7LCS - chain A; structure by X-ray diffraction, 1.85 A resolution.

Chain A:
Name: 3C-like proteinase
Organism: Severe acute respiratory syndrome coronavirus 2
Notes: EC 3.4.22.69
Reference sequence: P0DTD1 (R1AB_SARS2); residues 1-306 here correspond to UniProt positions 3264-3569 (UniProt number = residue number + 3263)
Amino-acid sequence (306 residues; row label = number of the first residue in the row):
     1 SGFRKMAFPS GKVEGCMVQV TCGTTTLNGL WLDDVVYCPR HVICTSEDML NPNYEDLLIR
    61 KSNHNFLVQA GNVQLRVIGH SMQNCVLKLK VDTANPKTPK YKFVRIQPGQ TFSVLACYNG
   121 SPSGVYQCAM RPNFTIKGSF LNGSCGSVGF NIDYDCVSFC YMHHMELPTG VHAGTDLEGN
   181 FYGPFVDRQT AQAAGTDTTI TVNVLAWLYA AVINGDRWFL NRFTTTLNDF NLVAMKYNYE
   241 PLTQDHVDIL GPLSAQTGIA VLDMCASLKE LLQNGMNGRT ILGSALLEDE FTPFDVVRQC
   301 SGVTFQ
Covalent attachments: compound XTP linked to Cys-145
Residues lining bound ligands: XTP (benzyl [(2S)-3-cyclopropyl-1-({(2S)-1-hydroxy-3-[(3S)-2-oxopyrrolidin-3-yl]propan-2-yl}amino)-1-oxopropan-2-yl]carbamate): Ser-1, His-41, Met-49, Tyr-54, Phe-140, Leu-141, Asn-142, Gly-143, Ser-144, His-163, His-164, Met-165, Glu-166, His-172, Asp-187, Arg-188, Gln-189
What the authors report for this chain:
  - catalytic residues: Cys-145
  - binding site for XTP: His-41, Phe-140, Gly-143, Cys-145, His-163, Glu-166

Summary:
Covalently linked compound XTP: at Cys-145. The paper reports the catalytic residue Cys-145; a binding site
for XTP at His-41, Phe-140 and Gly-143 among others.
Chain A is 3C-like proteinase (Severe acute respiratory syndrome coronavirus 2); the structure, Improved
Feline Drugs as SARS-CoV-2 Mpro Inhibitors: Structure-Activity Studies & Micellar Solubilization for Enhanced
Bioavailability, was determined by X-ray diffraction together with 7LCR, 7LCO, 7LCT and 7LDL from the same
study.
